8G73 - chains A and B of the 6 polymer chains in the assembly; structure by electron microscopy, 2.50 A resolution.

[Chain A (and B)]
Protein: Spike glycoprotein
Organism: Severe acute respiratory syndrome coronavirus 2
Notes: chain B of this document is another copy of the same molecule, construct and numbering; everything in this record applies to it too
UniProt: P0DTC2 (SPIKE_SARS2); numbering as in UniProt (aligned over 14-1211)
Chain sequence (1234 residues; each row starts with the number of its first residue):
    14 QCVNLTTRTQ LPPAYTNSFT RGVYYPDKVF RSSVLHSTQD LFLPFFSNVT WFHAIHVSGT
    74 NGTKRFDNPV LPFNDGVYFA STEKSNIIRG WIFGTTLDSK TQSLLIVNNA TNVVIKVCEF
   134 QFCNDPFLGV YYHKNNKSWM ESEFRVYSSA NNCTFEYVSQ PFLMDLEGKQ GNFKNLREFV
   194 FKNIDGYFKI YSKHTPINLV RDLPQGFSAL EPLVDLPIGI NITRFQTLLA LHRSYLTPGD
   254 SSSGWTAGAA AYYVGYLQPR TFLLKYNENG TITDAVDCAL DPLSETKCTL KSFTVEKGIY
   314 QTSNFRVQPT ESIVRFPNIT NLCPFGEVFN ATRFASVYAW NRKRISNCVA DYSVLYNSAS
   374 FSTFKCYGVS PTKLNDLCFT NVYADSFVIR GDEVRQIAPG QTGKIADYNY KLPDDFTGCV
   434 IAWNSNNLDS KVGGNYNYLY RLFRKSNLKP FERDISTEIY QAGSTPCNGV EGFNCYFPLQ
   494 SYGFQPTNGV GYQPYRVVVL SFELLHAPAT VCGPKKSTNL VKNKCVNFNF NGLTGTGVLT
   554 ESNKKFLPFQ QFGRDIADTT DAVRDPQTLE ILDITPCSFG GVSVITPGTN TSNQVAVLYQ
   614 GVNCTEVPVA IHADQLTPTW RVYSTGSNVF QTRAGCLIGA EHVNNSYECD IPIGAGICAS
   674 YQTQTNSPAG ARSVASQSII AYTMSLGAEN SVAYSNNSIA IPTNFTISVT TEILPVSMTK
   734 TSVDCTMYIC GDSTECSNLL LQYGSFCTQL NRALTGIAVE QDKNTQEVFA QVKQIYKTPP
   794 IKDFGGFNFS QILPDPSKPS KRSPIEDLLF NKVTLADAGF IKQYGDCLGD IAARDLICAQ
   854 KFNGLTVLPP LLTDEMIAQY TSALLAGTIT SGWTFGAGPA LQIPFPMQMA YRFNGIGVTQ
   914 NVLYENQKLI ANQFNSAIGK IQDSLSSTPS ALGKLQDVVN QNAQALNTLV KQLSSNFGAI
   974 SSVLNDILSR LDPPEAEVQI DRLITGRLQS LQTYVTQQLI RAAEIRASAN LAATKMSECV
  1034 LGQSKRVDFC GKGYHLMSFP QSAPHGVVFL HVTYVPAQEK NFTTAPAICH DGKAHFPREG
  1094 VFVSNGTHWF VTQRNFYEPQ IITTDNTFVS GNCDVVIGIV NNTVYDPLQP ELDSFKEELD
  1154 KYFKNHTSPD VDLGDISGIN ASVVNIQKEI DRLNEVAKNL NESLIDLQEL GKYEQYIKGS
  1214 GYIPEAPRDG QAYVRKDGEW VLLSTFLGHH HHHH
Unresolved in the structure: 181-183, 621-640, 677-689, 828-854, 1148-1247 (chain B: 181-183, 621-640, 677-688, 828-853, 1148-1247)
Differences from the reference sequence: conflict G614 (Asp in P0DTC2), A682 (Arg in P0DTC2), G683 (Arg in P0DTC2), P817 (Phe in P0DTC2), P892 (Ala in P0DTC2), P899 (Ala in P0DTC2), P942 (Ala in P0DTC2), P986 (Lys in P0DTC2), P987 (Val in P0DTC2); expression tag (1212-1247)
Disulfide bonds: C15-C136, C131-C166, C291-C301, C379-C432, C391-C525, C480-C488, C538-C590, C617-C649, C662-C671, C738-C760, C743-C749, C1032-C1043, C1082-C1126
Covalent attachments: N-acetylglucosamine (NAG) linked to N234, N282, N331, N343, N603, N616, N657, N709, N717, N801, N1074, N1098, N1134
Swiss-Prot annotation at these positions:
  - region: N280 to C301 (Putative superantigen), R403 to D405 (Integrin-binding motif), N448 to F456 (Immunodominant HLA epitope recognized by the CD8+), P681, A684 (Putative superantigen), S816 to Y837 (Fusion peptide 1), K835 to F855 (Fusion peptide 2), D1163 to E1202 (Heptad repeat 2)
  - site (Cleavage): R685, S686, R815, S816
  - glycosylation: N17 (N-linked (GlcNAc...) (complex) asparagine), N61 (N-linked (GlcNAc...) (hybrid) asparagine), N74 (N-linked (GlcNAc...) (complex) asparagine), N122 (N-linked (GlcNAc...) (hybrid) asparagine), N149 (N-linked (GlcNAc...) (complex) asparagine), N165 (N-linked (GlcNAc...) (complex) asparagine), N234 (N-linked (GlcNAc...) (high mannose) asparagine), N282 (N-linked (GlcNAc...) (complex) asparagine), T323 (O-linked (GalNAc) threonine), S325 (O-linked (HexNAc...) serine), N331 (N-linked (GlcNAc...) (complex) asparagine), N343 (N-linked (GlcNAc...) (complex) asparagine), N603 (N-linked (GlcNAc...) (hybrid) asparagine), N616 (N-linked (GlcNAc...) (complex) asparagine), N657 (N-linked (GlcNAc...) (complex) asparagine), T676 (O-linked (GlcNAc...) threonine), T678 (O-linked (GlcNAc...) threonine), N709 (N-linked (GlcNAc...) (high mannose) asparagine), N717 (N-linked (GlcNAc...) (hybrid) asparagine), N801 (N-linked (GlcNAc...) (hybrid) asparagine) and 6 more in UniProt
  - natural variant: L18 (L18F: In strain: Beta/B.1.351, Gamma/P.1 and 1 more), T19 (T19I: In strain: Omicron/BQ.1.1, Omicron/XBB.1.5 and 1 more; T19R: In strain: Delta/B.1.617.2, Omicron/BA.2 and 4 more), T20 (T20N: In strain: Gamma/P.1), L24 to A27 (sequence variant, change not given here; In strain: Omicron/BA.2, Omicron/BA.2.12.1 and 6 more), P26 (P26S: In strain: Gamma/P.1), Q52 (Q52H: In strain: Omicron/EG.5.1), A67 (A67V: In strain: Eta/B.1.525, Omicron/BA.1), H69 to V70 (deletion: In strain: Alpha/B.1.1.7, Eta/B.1.525 and 5 more), G75 (G75V: In strain: Lambda/C.37), T76 (T76I: In strain: Lambda/C.37), D80 (D80A: In strain: Beta/B.1.351), V83 (V83A: In strain: Omicron/XBB.1.5, Omicron/EG.5.1), 80 further natural variant entries in UniProt
  - mutagenesis: H69 to V70 (Increased incorporation of cleaved spike into virions), N121 (N121Q: Partial loss of biliverdin affinity), R190 (R190K: Partial loss of biliverdin affinity), N234 (N234Q: Increased resistance to neutralizing antibodies), N331 (N331Q: Reduced viral infectivity), N343 (N343Q: Reduced viral infectivity), L452 (L452R: Increased resistance to neutralizing antibodies. Decreases HLA binding to NF9 epitope. Increased binding affinity to human ACE2), Y453 (Y453F: Decreased HLA binding to NF9 epitope. Increased binding affinity to human ACE2), A475 (A475V: Increased resistance to neutralizing antibodies), V483 (V483A: Increased resistance to neutralizing antibodies), E484 (E484D: Increased replication in human TMEM106B overexpressing cells), F490 (F490L: Increased resistance to neutralizing antibodies and human covalescent sera neutralization), 11 further mutagenesis entries in UniProt

[How chain A and chain B interact]
Pairs across the interface (153):
  N317(A) - D737(B)  hydrogen bond
  R319(A) - D745(B)  salt bridge
  R357(A) - G199(B)  hydrogen bond (side chain-backbone)
  R357(A) - Y200(B)  hydrogen bond
  R357(A) - P230(B)
  R357(A) - G232(B)
  G381(A) - R983(B)  hydrogen bond (backbone-side chain)
  G381(A) - L984(B)
  V382(A) - R983(B)
  V382(A) - L984(B)
  S383(A) - R983(B)  hydrogen bond (backbone-backbone)
  S383(A) - L984(B)
  S383(A) - D985(B)
  T385(A) - D985(B)
  K386(A) - L981(B)  hydrogen bond (side chain-backbone)
  K386(A) - S982(B)
  K386(A) - R983(B)
  K386(A) - L984(B)  hydrogen bond (side chain-backbone)
  K386(A) - D985(B)  salt bridge
  L390(A) - S982(B)
  N394(A) - Y200(B)  hydrogen bond
  T430(A) - R983(B)
  N487(A) - Y369(B)
  L517(A) - R983(B)
  T547(A) - N978(B)
  K557(A) - F43(B)
  K558(A) - F43(B)
  F559(A) - F43(B)  hydrophobic
  L560(A) - Y38(B)
  L560(A) - E224(B)
  F562(A) - Y38(B)  hydrophobic
  F562(A) - D40(B)
  F562(A) - K41(B)
  F562(A) - E224(B)
  F562(A) - P225(B)
  Q563(A) - K41(B)
  Q563(A) - V42(B)
  Q563(A) - F43(B)
  Q564(A) - K41(B)  hydrogen bond (backbone-backbone)
  F565(A) - K41(B)
  F565(A) - V42(B)
  F565(A) - F43(B)  hydrogen bond (backbone-backbone)
  G566(A) - V42(B)
  G566(A) - F43(B)
  R567(A) - F43(B)  hydrogen bond (backbone-backbone)
  D568(A) - V47(B)
  I569(A) - K964(B)
  D571(A) - L966(B)
  D571(A) - S975(B)
  D571(A) - V976(B)
  P589(A) - F855(B)  hydrophobic
  F592(A) - T859(B)
  Q613(A) - L861(B)
  A647(A) - P862(B)  hydrophobic
  P665(A) - L864(B)  hydrophobic
  A668(A) - P863(B)  hydrogen bond (backbone-backbone)
  A668(A) - L864(B)
  A668(A) - T866(B)
  G669(A) - L864(B)  hydrogen bond (backbone-backbone)
  G669(A) - T866(B)
  G669(A) - M869(B)
  T696(A) - M869(B)
  M697(A) - M869(B)  hydrophobic
  L699(A) - I788(B)  hydrophobic
  L699(A) - M869(B)
  L699(A) - Q872(B)
  L699(A) - Y873(B)  hydrogen bond (backbone-side chain)
  G700(A) - K786(B)
  G700(A) - I788(B)
  A701(A) - Q787(B)
  A701(A) - I788(B)  hydrogen bond (backbone-backbone)
  E702(A) - I788(B)
  E702(A) - K790(B)  salt bridge
  N703(A) - Q787(B)  hydrogen bond
  N703(A) - I788(B)  hydrogen bond (backbone-backbone)
  N703(A) - Y789(B)
  V705(A) - Y789(B)  hydrophobic
  V705(A) - T883(B)
  V705(A) - A893(B)  hydrophobic
  V705(A) - Q895(B)
  A706(A) - Q895(B)
  Y707(A) - D796(B)  hydrogen bond (side chain-backbone)
  Y707(A) - F797(B)
  Y707(A) - I896(B)
  Y707(A) - P897(B)  hydrophobic
  Y707(A) - F898(B)  hydrogen bond (side chain-backbone)
  S708(A) - P897(B)
  N709(A) - P897(B)
  N710(A) - P897(B)
  S711(A) - Q895(B)
  S711(A) - I896(B)
  S711(A) - P897(B)
  I712(A) - Q895(B)
  I712(A) - I896(B)  hydrophobic
  A713(A) - L894(B)
  A713(A) - Q895(B)  hydrogen bond (backbone-backbone)
  P715(A) - L894(B)
  Q957(A) - R765(B)
  T961(A) - Q762(B)
  Q965(A) - Y756(B)  hydrogen bond (side chain-backbone)
  Q965(A) - G757(B)
  Q965(A) - S758(B)  hydrogen bond (side chain-backbone)
  Q965(A) - F759(B)
  Q965(A) - Q762(B)
  S968(A) - Q755(B)
  S968(A) - Y756(B)
  S968(A) - G757(B)  hydrogen bond (side chain-backbone)
  N969(A) - Q755(B)  hydrogen bond (backbone-backbone)
  F970(A) - Q755(B)  hydrogen bond (backbone-backbone)
  F970(A) - Y756(B)  hydrophobic
  F970(A) - F759(B)  hydrophobic
  Q1002(A) - F759(B)
  Q1002(A) - Q1005(B)  hydrogen bond
  S1003(A) - F759(B)
  T1006(A) - F759(B)
  T1006(A) - Q762(B)
  T1009(A) - T1009(B)
  Q1010(A) - L1012(B)
  I1013(A) - L1012(B)  hydrophobic
  E1017(A) - R1019(B)  salt bridge
  R1039(A) - E1031(B)  salt bridge
  R1039(A) - R1039(B)
  V1040(A) - S1030(B)
  V1040(A) - E1031(B)
  V1040(A) - L1034(B)
  V1040(A) - G1035(B)
  D1041(A) - L1034(B)
  G1046(A) - A890(B)  hydrogen bond (backbone-backbone)
  Y1047(A) - W886(B)
  Y1047(A) - A890(B)  hydrophobic
  P1069(A) - P892(B)
  E1072(A) - L894(B)
  N1074(A) - Q895(B)  hydrogen bond
  T1077(A) - P897(B)
  T1077(A) - M900(B)  hydrogen bond
  P1079(A) - Y917(B)  hydrophobic
  F1089(A) - N914(B)
  F1089(A) - Y917(B)  hydrophobic
  P1090(A) - Q913(B)
  V1094(A) - M900(B)  hydrophobic
  V1094(A) - Y904(B)
  R1107(A) - Y904(B)
  R1107(A) - N907(B)
  R1107(A) - Q913(B)
  F1121(A) - T912(B)
  S1123(A) - N914(B)  hydrogen bond
  S1123(A) - E918(B)  hydrogen bond
  G1124(A) - E918(B)
  V1128(A) - Y917(B)
  V1128(A) - E918(B)
  L1141(A) - E1144(B)
  L1145(A) - E1144(B)
  L1145(A) - L1145(B)  hydrophobic
Interface residues without a listed pair, chain A (105 interface residues in all): A475, S477, E516, P521, G548, T549, A570, T588, C662, G667, I670, S704, G971, R995, G999, K1045, V1068, A1078, V1129, I1130, D1139
Interface residues without a listed pair, chain B (99 interface residues in all): R44, D198, N282, G283, N370, T385, M740, P792, K854, G857, L865, G889, G891, Q920, V963, S967, D994, I1013, T1027, E1111, L1141

[Summary]
The interface between chain A and chain B involves 105 residues on one side and 99 on the other; the contacts
include 31 hydrogen bonds and 5 salt bridges. Polar pairs include R319(A)-D745(B), K386(A)-D985(B) and
E702(A)-K790(B).
Chain A and chain B are both Spike glycoprotein (Severe acute respiratory syndrome coronavirus 2); the
structure, SARS-CoV-2 spike/Nb3 complex with 2 RBDs up and 3 Nb3 bound at 2.5 A, was determined by electron
microscopy (same publication as 8G72, 8G74 and 8G75).
